Entry 5LZ6 (X-ray diffraction, 2.60 A resolution); this record covers chains A and B.

[Chain A]
Name: Golgi resident protein GCP60
From: Homo sapiens
UniProtKB: Q9H3P7 (GCP60_HUMAN); numbering as in UniProt (aligned over 364-528)
Sequence (166 residues; numbered 363 to 528; the number before each row is that of its first residue):
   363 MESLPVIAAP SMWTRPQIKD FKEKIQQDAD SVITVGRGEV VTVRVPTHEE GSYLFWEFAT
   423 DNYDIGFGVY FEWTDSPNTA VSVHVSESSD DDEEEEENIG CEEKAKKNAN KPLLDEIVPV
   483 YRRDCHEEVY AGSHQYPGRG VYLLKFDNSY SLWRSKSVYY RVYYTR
Disordered / not traced: 363-365, 437-473
Differences from the reference sequence: initiating methionine (363)
Ligand contacts: beta-D-glucopyranose (BGC): Tyr-425, Asp-426, Arg-484, Asn-510, Tyr-512, Ser-513, Arg-516, Lys-518
UniProt features mapped onto this chain:
  - region: Leu-514 to Arg-516 (Membrane-binding)
  - site: Arg-399 (Membrane-binding)
  - mutagenesis: Trp-375 to Arg-377 (80% reduced ability to interact with the 3A protein of enterovirus D68), Ile-380 to Lys-381 (No effect on interaction with PI4KB but loss of interaction with Kobuviral (Aichi) 3A protein. Loss of ability to sensitize PI4KB activation by Kobuviral (Aichi) 3A protein), Val-403 to Val-407 (95% reduced ability to interact with the 3A protein of enterovirus D68), Ser-414 to Phe-417 (60% reduced ability to interact with the 3A protein of enterovirus D68), Ser-414 to Leu-416 (No effect on PI4KB-, TBC1D22A- and TBC1D22B-binding), Phe-417 to Phe-420 (No effect on PI4KB-, TBC1D22A- and TBC1D22B-binding), Phe-433 to Trp-435 (No effect on PI4KB-, TBC1D22A- and TBC1D22B-binding), Gly-494 to His-496 (No effect on PI4KB-, TBC1D22A- and TBC1D22B-binding), Ser-511 to Ser-513 (No effect on PI4KB-, TBC1D22A- and TBC1D22B-binding), Ser-511 (S511A: Partial loss of PI4KB- and TBC1D22B-binding), Leu-514 to Arg-516 (Almost complete loss of Golgi loalization), Arg-523 to Thr-527 (75% reduced ability to interact with the 3A protein of enterovirus D68), 1 further mutagenesis entry in UniProt
From the paper describing this entry:
  - mutagenesis - I395A, V403A: decreased expression

[Chain B]
Name: 3A
From: Aichivirus B
UniProtKB: Q8BES6 (Q8BES6_9PICO); residues 1-38 here correspond to UniProt positions 1679-1716 (UniProt number = residue number + 1678)
Sequence (38 residues; each row starts with the number of its first residue):
     1 GAHSERTFET APSEIDADEV LEILSKSKPA PTHLTLER
Disordered / not traced: 1-3, 35-38

[Interface between chain A and chain B]
Pairs across the interface - 62 pairs, chain A then chain B:
  Pro-372(A) with Thr-32(B)
  Met-374(A) with Pro-29(B); Ala-30(B), hydrogen bond (backbone-backbone); Thr-32(B)
  Trp-375(A) with Leu-24(B), hydrophobic; Ser-27(B); Lys-28(B); Pro-29(B); Ala-30(B)
  Thr-376(A) with Ser-27(B); Lys-28(B), hydrogen bond (backbone-backbone); Ala-30(B)
  Arg-377(A) with Ile-23(B); Lys-26(B); Ser-27(B)
  Gln-379(A) with Lys-26(B)
  Ile-395(A) with Phe-8(B), hydrophobic
  Thr-396(A) with Arg-6(B), hydrogen bond (backbone-side chain)
  Val-397(A) with Arg-6(B)
  Gly-400(A) with Ser-4(B)
  Glu-401(A) with Ser-4(B); Arg-6(B), salt bridge
  Val-402(A) with Ser-4(B), hydrogen bond (backbone-backbone); Glu-5(B); Arg-6(B), hydrogen bond (backbone-backbone)
  Val-403(A) with Arg-6(B); Phe-8(B), hydrophobic
  Thr-404(A) with Arg-6(B), hydrogen bond (backbone-backbone); Thr-7(B); Phe-8(B), hydrogen bond (backbone-backbone)
  Val-405(A) with Phe-8(B); Thr-10(B)
  Arg-406(A) with Thr-7(B); Phe-8(B), hydrogen bond (backbone-backbone); Glu-9(B); Thr-10(B), hydrogen bond (backbone-backbone)
  Val-407(A) with Thr-10(B); Pro-12(B), hydrophobic
  Pro-408(A) with Glu-9(B); Thr-10(B); Pro-12(B)
  Phe-417(A) with Ile-23(B), hydrophobic
  Glu-419(A) with Ile-23(B)
  Val-480(A) with Thr-32(B)
  Pro-481(A) with Thr-32(B)
  Tyr-483(A) with Leu-34(B), hydrophobic
  Arg-485(A) with Pro-31(B), hydrogen bond (side chain-backbone); Thr-32(B), hydrogen bond (side chain-backbone); Leu-34(B)
  Glu-490(A) with Lys-28(B), salt bridge
  Tyr-522(A) with Phe-8(B); Thr-10(B), hydrogen bond
  Val-524(A) with Pro-12(B); Ser-13(B), hydrogen bond (backbone-backbone)
  Tyr-525(A) with Pro-12(B); Ser-13(B); Ile-15(B), hydrophobic
  Tyr-526(A) with Pro-12(B); Ser-13(B), hydrogen bond (backbone-backbone); Glu-14(B); Ile-15(B), hydrogen bond (backbone-backbone)
  Thr-527(A) with Ile-15(B)
Other interface residues (no listed pair), chain A (35 interface residues in all): Ser-373, Pro-378, Gly-398, Ala-493, Arg-528
Other interface residues (no listed pair), chain B (23 interface residues in all): Ala-11, His-33
Interface features reported in the paper:
  - residue pairs: Ile-395(A)/Phe-8(B) (hydrophobic contact), Val-403(A)/Phe-8(B) (hydrophobic contact), Val-405(A)/Phe-8(B) (hydrophobic contact)

[Overview]
35 residues of chain A and 23 residues of chain B are in contact, with 15 hydrogen bonds and 2 salt bridges.
Polar contacts include Glu-401(A)/Arg-6(B), Glu-490(A)/Lys-28(B) and Thr-396(A)/Arg-6(B). The paper describes
hydrophobic contacts between Ile-395(A) and Phe-8(B), Val-403(A) and Phe-8(B) and Val-405(A) and Phe-8(B). The
paper reports that I395A and V403A of chain A reduce expression.
Here chain A is Golgi resident protein GCP60 (Homo sapiens) and chain B is 3A (Aichivirus B). Entry 5LZ6
(Crystal structure of human ACBD3 GOLD domain in complex with 3A protein of Aichivirus B) was determined by
X-ray diffraction (same publication as 5LZ1 and 5LZ3).
